6C04 - chains C and H of the 11 polymer chains in the assembly; structure by electron microscopy, 3.27 A resolution.

# Chain C
Name: DNA-directed RNA polymerase subunit beta
Source organism: Mycobacterium tuberculosis
Notes: EC 2.7.7.6
UniProt: V9Z879 (V9Z879_MYCTX); residues 7-1178 here correspond to UniProt positions 1-1172 (UniProt number = residue number - 6)
Amino-acid sequence (1179 residues; numbered 7 to 1185; the number before each row is that of its first residue):
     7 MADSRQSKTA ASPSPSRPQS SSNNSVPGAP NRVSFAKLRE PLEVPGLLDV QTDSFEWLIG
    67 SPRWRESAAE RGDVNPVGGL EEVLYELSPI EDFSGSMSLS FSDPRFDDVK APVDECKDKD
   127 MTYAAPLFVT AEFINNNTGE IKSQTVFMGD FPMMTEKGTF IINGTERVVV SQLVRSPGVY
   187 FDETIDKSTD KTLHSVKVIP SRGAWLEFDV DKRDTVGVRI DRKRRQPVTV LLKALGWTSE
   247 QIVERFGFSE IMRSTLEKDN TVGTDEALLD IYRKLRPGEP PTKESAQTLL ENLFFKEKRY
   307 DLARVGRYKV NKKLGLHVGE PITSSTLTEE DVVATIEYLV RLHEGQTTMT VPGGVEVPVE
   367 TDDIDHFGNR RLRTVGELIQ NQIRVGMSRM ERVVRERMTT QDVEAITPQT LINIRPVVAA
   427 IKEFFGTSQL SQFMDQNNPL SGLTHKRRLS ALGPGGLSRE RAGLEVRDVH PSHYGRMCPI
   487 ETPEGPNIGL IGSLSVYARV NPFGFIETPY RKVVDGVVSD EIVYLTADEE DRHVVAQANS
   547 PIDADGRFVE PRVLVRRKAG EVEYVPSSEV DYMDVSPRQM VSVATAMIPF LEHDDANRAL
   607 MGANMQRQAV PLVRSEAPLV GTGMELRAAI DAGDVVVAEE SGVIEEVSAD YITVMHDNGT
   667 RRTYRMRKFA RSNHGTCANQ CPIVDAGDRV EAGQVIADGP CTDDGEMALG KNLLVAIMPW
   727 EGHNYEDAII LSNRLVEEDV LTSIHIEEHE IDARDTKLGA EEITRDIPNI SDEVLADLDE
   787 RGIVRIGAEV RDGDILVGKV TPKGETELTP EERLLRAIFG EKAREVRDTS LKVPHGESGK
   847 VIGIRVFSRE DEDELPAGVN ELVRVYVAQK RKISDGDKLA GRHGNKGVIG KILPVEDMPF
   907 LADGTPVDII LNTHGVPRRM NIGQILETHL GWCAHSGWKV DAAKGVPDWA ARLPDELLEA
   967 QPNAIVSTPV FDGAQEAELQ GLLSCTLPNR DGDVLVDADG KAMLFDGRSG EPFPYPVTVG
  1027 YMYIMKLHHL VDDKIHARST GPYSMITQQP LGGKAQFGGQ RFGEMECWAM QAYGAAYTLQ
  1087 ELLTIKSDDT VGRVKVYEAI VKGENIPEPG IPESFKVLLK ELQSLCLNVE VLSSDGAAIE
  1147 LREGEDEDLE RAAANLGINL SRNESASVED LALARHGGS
Not modelled in the structure: 7-29, 1141-1185
Construct notes: expression tag (1179-1185)

# Chain H
Molecule: 31-nt DNA strand
Sequence (31 nucleotides; row label = number of the first residue in the row):
     1 GCTTGACAAA AGTGTTAAAT TGTGCTATAC T
Not modelled in the structure: 1-8, 31

# How chain C and chain H interact
Contacting residue pairs (6; chain C residue first):
  Lys218(C) with DA19(H), salt bridge to the phosphate
  Arg230(C) with DT20(H), salt bridge to the phosphate; DT21(H), salt bridge to the phosphate
  Gln1066(C) with DC30(H), phosphate contact
  Arg1067(C) with DA29(H), phosphate contact
  Met1071(C) with DT28(H), sugar contact
Also at the interface, not in a pair above, chain C (10 interface residues in all): Glu466, Gly1059, Lys1060, Gly1065, Gly1069
Also at the interface, not in a pair above, chain H (8 interface residues in all): DT26, DA27

# Summary
10 residues of chain C and 8 residues of chain H are in contact, with 3 salt bridges. Polar pairs include
Lys218(C)-DA19(H), Arg230(C)-DT20(H) and Arg230(C)-DT21(H).
Chain C is DNA-directed RNA polymerase subunit beta (Mycobacterium tuberculosis) and chain H is a 31-nt DNA
strand; the structure, Mtb RNAP Holo/RbpA/double fork DNA -closed clamp, was determined by electron microscopy
together with 6BZO, 6C05 and 6C06 from the same study.
